8QUE - chains C and E of the 10 polymer chains in the assembly; structure by electron microscopy, 3.30 A resolution.

== Chain C ==
Molecule: DNA-directed RNA polymerase
Organism: Pseudomonas phage phiKZ
Notes: EC 2.7.7.6
Sequence (700 residues; row label = number of the first residue in the row):
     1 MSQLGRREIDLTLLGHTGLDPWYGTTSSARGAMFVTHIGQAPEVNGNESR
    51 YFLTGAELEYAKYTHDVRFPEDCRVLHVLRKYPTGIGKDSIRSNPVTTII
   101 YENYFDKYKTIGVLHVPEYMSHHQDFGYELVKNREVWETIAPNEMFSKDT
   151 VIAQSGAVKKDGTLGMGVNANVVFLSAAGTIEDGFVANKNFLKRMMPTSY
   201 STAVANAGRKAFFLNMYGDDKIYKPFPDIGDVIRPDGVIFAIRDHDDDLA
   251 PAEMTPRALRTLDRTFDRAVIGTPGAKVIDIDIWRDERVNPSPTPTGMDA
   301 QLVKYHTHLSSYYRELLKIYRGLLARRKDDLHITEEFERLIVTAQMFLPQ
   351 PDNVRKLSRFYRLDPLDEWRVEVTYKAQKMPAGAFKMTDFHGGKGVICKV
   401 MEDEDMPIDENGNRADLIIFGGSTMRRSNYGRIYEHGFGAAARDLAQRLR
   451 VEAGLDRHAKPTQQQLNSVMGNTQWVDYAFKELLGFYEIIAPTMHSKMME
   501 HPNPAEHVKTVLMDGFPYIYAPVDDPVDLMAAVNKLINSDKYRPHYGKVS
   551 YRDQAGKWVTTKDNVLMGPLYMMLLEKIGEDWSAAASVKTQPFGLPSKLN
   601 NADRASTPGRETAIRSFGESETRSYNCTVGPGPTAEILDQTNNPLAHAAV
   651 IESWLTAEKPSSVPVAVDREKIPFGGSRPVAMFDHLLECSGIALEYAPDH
Disordered / not traced: 1, 699-700
What the authors report for this chain:
  - binding site for the 8-nt RNA strand: K386, K394

== Chain E ==
Molecule: PHIKZ123
Organism: Pseudomonas phage phiKZ
UniProt: Q8SD39 (Q8SD39_BPDPK); residues 1-543 here = UniProt positions 1-543
Sequence (543 residues; each row starts with the number of its first residue):
     1 MPDPFLIEKIRENTPCMNPTLANGITVEHTMTRDPNTGVNMTRRYIDSLF
    51 DISSVLFPDGFKYEGNRACTPLKHFEEITREYNAKRIANIAPTDMYMIDL
   101 MFSYKGEMLYPRPMLLPAFKRGNMVTINGAKYIGSPVLTDVGFSVLNDSI
   151 FIPFRRTKLTFKQTDHHYMCNGQRKIMYVIWSQIHNEMAKRTKRDLGNRP
   201 HIESCLAHYFFCQFGVTQTFKQWANVDVKCGLLSDFPEEEYPREKWNIYS
   251 SATLKGKHPTGEMVLVIPRHQESIFATRLIAGFWYVVDAFPMRFTRPEYV
   301 DSTNLWRVILGHMVFGDFEHQGKVEENIDSHLHSFCNSLDEMTIEELKTV
   351 GVNVSTIWELLYEIMTSLAHHLYATDIDETSMYGKRLTVLHYLMSEFNYA
   401 VSMFGYMFQSRRDREWTVQELNEGLKRSFKLQTAIKRLTVDHGELDTMSN
   451 PNSSMLIKGTSILVTQDRAKTAKAHNKSLINDSSRIIHASIAEVGQYKNQ
   501 PKNNPDGRGRLNMYTKVGPTGLVERREEVREIIDNAQLMFRAK
Disordered / not traced: 1, 190-198, 231-246, 254-261, 311-326
Sequence notes: variant G197 (Asp in Q8SD39)

== How chain C and chain E interact ==
Pairs across the interface - 156 pairs, chain C then chain E:
  E8(C) - I532(E)
  I9(C) - Y497(E)
  D10(C) - V529(E)
  L11(C) - Y514(E)
  T12(C) - N512(E)
  T12(C) - Y514(E)
  T12(C) - R526(E)
  L13(C) - A492(E)
  L13(C) - Y497(E)
  L13(C) - R526(E)
  L13(C) - V529(E)
  L14(C) - Y497(E)
  H16(C) - L456(E)
  H16(C) - I457(E)
  H16(C) - Q496(E)
  H16(C) - N499(E)
  T17(C) - Y497(E)
  T17(C) - K498(E)
  Y23(C) - K498(E)
  G31(C) - K498(E)
  A32(C) - K498(E)
  A32(C) - Q500(E)
  V35(C) - K498(E)
  V35(C) - N499(E)
  I38(C) - N452(E)
  I38(C) - I457(E)
  G39(C) - N450(E)
  G39(C) - P451(E)
  G39(C) - N452(E)
  G39(C) - I457(E)
  Q40(C) - P451(E)
  A41(C) - P451(E)
  A41(C) - N452(E)
  P42(C) - P451(E)
  E43(C) - P451(E)
  L53(C) - I7(E)
  L53(C) - I10(E)
  G55(C) - I10(E)
  G55(C) - T14(E)
  L58(C) - I7(E)
  L58(C) - I10(E)
  L58(C) - R11(E)
  E59(C) - C16(E)
  E59(C) - M17(E)
  Y60(C) - L456(E)
  Y60(C) - I457(E)
  K62(C) - C16(E)
  Y63(C) - M17(E)
  Y63(C) - P19(E)
  Y63(C) - A22(E)
  Y63(C) - N23(E)
  Y63(C) - L456(E)
  T64(C) - R121(E)
  T64(C) - S453(E)
  T64(C) - S454(E)
  T64(C) - M455(E)
  H65(C) - M124(E)
  H65(C) - S453(E)
  H65(C) - M455(E)
  D66(C) - R121(E)
  R68(C) - R121(E)
  Y108(C) - T37(E)
  Y108(C) - G38(E)
  T110(C) - R33(E)
  S121(C) - K131(E)
  H122(C) - M124(E)
  H122(C) - M448(E)
  H122(C) - N450(E)
  H122(C) - N452(E)
  H123(C) - S449(E)
  H123(C) - N450(E)
  H123(C) - P451(E)
  Y128(C) - N452(E)
  Y128(C) - S453(E)
  S155(C) - S453(E)
  D161(C) - P2(E)
  G162(C) - I7(E)
  G162(C) - R11(E)
  T163(C) - I7(E)
  W284(C) - I90(E)
  Y320(C) - T70(E)
  Y320(C) - P71(E)
  R321(C) - L72(E)
  L324(C) - L72(E)
  I333(C) - R33(E)
  I333(C) - P71(E)
  T334(C) - R33(E)
  E335(C) - M31(E)
  E335(C) - R33(E)
  E335(C) - N40(E)
  E335(C) - Y96(E)
  E336(C) - D94(E)
  E336(C) - K120(E)
  E338(C) - C69(E)
  E338(C) - P71(E)
  E338(C) - H74(E)
  E338(C) - Y96(E)
  E338(C) - M97(E)
  R339(C) - H74(E)
  R339(C) - I78(E)
  R339(C) - P92(E)
  R339(C) - T93(E)
  R339(C) - M95(E)
  V342(C) - P71(E)
  V342(C) - H74(E)
  V342(C) - F75(E)
  Q345(C) - P71(E)
  Q345(C) - L72(E)
  Q345(C) - F75(E)
  M346(C) - F75(E)
  M346(C) - I78(E)
  M346(C) - N89(E)
  M346(C) - I90(E)
  Q350(C) - F75(E)
  Q350(C) - R86(E)
  V354(C) - R86(E)
  R355(C) - A84(E)
  R355(C) - R86(E)
  K356(C) - R86(E)
  L357(C) - F75(E)
  L357(C) - T79(E)
  L357(C) - R86(E)
  S358(C) - R86(E)
  S358(C) - I87(E)
  S358(C) - A88(E)
  R359(C) - A88(E)
  R359(C) - I90(E)
  F360(C) - I87(E)
  F360(C) - A88(E)
  F360(C) - N89(E)
  F360(C) - I90(E)
  Y361(C) - N89(E)
  Y361(C) - I90(E)
  R362(C) - N89(E)
  R362(C) - N128(E)
  R362(C) - G129(E)
  R362(C) - A130(E)
  T493(C) - N13(E)
  M494(C) - L6(E)
  K497(C) - F5(E)
  K497(C) - K9(E)
  K497(C) - N13(E)
  M498(C) - L6(E)
  E500(C) - F5(E)
  H501(C) - D3(E)
  H501(C) - F5(E)
  P502(C) - F5(E)
  H507(C) - D3(E)
  T510(C) - P2(E)
  T510(C) - D3(E)
  D514(C) - P2(E)
  Y518(C) - P2(E)
  Y518(C) - L6(E)
  Y520(C) - L6(E)
  Y520(C) - I10(E)
  Y520(C) - N13(E)
Also at the interface, not in a pair above, chain C (84 interface residues in all): G15, G24, S28, S49, T54, K107, F126, A157, I341
Also at the interface, not in a pair above, chain E (78 interface residues in all): P4, P15, N18, N36, K85, A91, A118, S461, E493, I533

== Overview ==
The interface between chain C and chain E involves 84 residues on one side and 78 on the other. The paper
reports a binding site for the 8-nt RNA strand at K386(C) and K394(C).
Here chain C is DNA-directed RNA polymerase and chain E is PHIKZ123, both from Pseudomonas phage phiKZ. Entry
8QUE (Structure of the Bacteriophage PhiKZ non-virion RNA Polymerase bound to DNA and RNA) was determined by
electron microscopy, deposited together with 9RJS.
